PDB entry 6OPM | X-ray diffraction, 3.10 A resolution | chains A and E of the 6 polymer chains in the assembly

# Chain A
Protein: CRISPR-associated endonuclease Cas1
Source organism: Methanosarcina mazei
Notes: EC 3.1.-.-
UniProt: A0A0F8IEL4 (A0A0F8IEL4_METMZ); numbering as in UniProt (aligned over 2-405)
Chain sequence (431 residues; row label = number of the first residue in the row; numbers below 1 keep their minus sign (Gly-16 is residue -16)):
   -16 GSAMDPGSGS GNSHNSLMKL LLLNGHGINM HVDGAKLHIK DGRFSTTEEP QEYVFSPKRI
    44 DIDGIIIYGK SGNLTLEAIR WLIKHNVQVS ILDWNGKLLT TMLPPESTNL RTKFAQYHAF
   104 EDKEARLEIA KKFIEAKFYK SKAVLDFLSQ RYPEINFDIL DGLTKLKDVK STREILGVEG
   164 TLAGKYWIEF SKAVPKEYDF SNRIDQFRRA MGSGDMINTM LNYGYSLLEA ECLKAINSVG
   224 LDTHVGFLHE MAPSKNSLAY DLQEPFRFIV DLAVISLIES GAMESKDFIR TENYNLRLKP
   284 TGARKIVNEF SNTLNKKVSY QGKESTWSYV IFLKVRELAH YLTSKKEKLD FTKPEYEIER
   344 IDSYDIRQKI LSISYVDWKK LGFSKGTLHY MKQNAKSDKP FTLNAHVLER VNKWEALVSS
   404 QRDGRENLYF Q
Disordered / not traced: -16 to 0, 342-414
Modified residues: Mse-13, Mse1, Mse374 (selenomethionine); Mse13, Mse85, Mse194, Mse199, Mse203, Mse234, Mse266 (selenomethionine; parent Met)
Construct notes: expression tag (-16 to 1, 406-414); engineered mutation Ser184 (Cys in A0A0F8IEL4)
Metal / ion sites: Ca2+ near Asp46 (its only coordinating residue here)
Reported in the primary citation:
  - catalytic residues: Glu162, His232, Glu247
  - self-association interface (contacts with another copy of this molecule): Ser39 to Asp44, Leu59 to Lys67
  - binding site for the 21-nt DNA strand (chain E): Asn69, Trp77, Arg191, Arg192, Mse194, Tyr206, His232, Glu233, Lys238, Tyr243, Arg250, Arg280, Arg287, Thr309
  - specificity-determining residues: Arg191, Arg192
  - binding site for the 21-nt DNA strand: Trp77, Arg191, Arg192, Tyr206, His232, Glu233, Lys238, Tyr243, Arg250, Arg280, Arg287, His323
  - mutagenesis - Y206A/R280A: decreased expression

# Chain E
Molecule: 21-nt DNA strand
Sequence (21 nucleotides; each row starts with the number of its first residue):
     2 ATATCCCCGC ACTTAAGTGC G
Metal / ion sites: Ca2+ site 1 near DC7 (its only coordinating residue here); Ca2+ site 2 near DC21 (its only coordinating residue here)

# Chain A / chain E interface
Pairs across the interface (8; chain A residue first):
  Ser90(A) with DT15(E), hydrogen bond to the phosphate
  Thr91(A) with DT15(E), sugar contact; DA16(E), hydrogen bond to the phosphate
  Asn92(A) with DT15(E), phosphate contact
  Arg319(A) with DC13(E), sugar contact
  His323(A) with DC13(E), phosphate contact; DT14(E), salt bridge to the phosphate
  Lys328(A) with DT14(E), salt bridge to the phosphate
Other interface residues (no listed pair), chain A (7 interface residues in all): Lys306
Other interface residues (no listed pair), chain E (6 interface residues in all): DG10, DA12

# Summary
The interface between chain A and chain E involves 7 residues on one side and 6 on the other, with 2 hydrogen
bonds and 2 salt bridges. Polar contacts include Ser90(A)-DT15(E), Thr91(A)-DA16(E) and His323(A)-DT14(E). The
paper reports catalytic residues Glu162(A), His232(A) and Glu247(A); Y206A/R280A of chain A reduce expression.
Chain A is CRISPR-associated endonuclease Cas1 (Methanosarcina mazei) and chain E is a 21-nt DNA strand; the
structure, Casposase bound to integration product, was determined by X-ray diffraction.
